Entry 5WYL (X-ray diffraction, 2.64 A resolution); this record covers chains A and B.

# Chain A
Molecule: Putative uncharacterized protein
Organism: Chaetomium thermophilum var. thermophilum DSM 1495
Notes: fragment: N-terminal domain
UniProt: G0S5L1 (G0S5L1_CHATD); residue numbers follow UniProt; this construct covers 1-471
Amino-acid sequence (471 residues; each row starts with the number of its first residue):
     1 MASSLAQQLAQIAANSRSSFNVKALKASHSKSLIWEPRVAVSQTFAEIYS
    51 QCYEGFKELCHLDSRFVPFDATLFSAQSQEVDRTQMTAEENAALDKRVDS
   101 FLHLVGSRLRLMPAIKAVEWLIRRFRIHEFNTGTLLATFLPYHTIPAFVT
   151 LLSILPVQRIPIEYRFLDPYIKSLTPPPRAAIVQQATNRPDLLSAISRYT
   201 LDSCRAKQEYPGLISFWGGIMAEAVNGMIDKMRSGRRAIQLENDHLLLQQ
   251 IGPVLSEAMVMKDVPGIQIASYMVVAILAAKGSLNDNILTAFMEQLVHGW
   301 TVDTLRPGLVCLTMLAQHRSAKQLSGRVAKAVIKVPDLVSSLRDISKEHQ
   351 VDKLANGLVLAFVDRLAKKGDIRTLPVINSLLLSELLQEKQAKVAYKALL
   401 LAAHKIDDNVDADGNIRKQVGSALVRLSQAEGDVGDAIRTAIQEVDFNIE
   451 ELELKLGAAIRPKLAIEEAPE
Disordered / not traced: 1-26, 234-247, 408-414, 459-471

# Chain B
Molecule: Putative uncharacterized protein
Organism: Chaetomium thermophilum var. thermophilum DSM 1495
Notes: fragment: C-terminal domain
UniProt: G0SCS8 (G0SCS8_CHATD); residues 907-960 here = UniProt positions 907-960
Amino-acid sequence (54 residues; each row starts with the number of its first residue):
   907 DLDMEDNEDTHAVVVAPQRLAEIFNAAPAFAMPPIEDVFYQVASLFSTKP
   957 VINA
Disordered / not traced: 907-916, 956-960

# Chain A / chain B interface
Pairs across the interface (50; chain A residue first):
  Arg110(A) with Phe936(B)
  Pro141(A) with Ala935(B)
  Tyr142(A) with Phe936(B), hydrophobic
  Thr144(A) with Pro934(B)
  Ile145(A) with Phe936(B), hydrophobic
  Arg179(A) with Phe930(B), hydrogen bond (side chain-backbone); Asn931(B)
  Gly212(A) with Ala935(B)
  Phe216(A) with Ala935(B), hydrophobic
  Gly219(A) with Phe930(B)
  Ala222(A) with Leu926(B); Phe930(B), hydrophobic
  Glu223(A) with Ala927(B); Phe930(B)
  Asn226(A) with Leu926(B); Phe952(B)
  Asp230(A) with Pro923(B)
  Gly266(A) with Ile941(B)
  Ile269(A) with Phe945(B), hydrophobic
  Ala270(A) with Ile941(B), hydrophobic
  Tyr272(A) with Phe945(B), hydrophobic
  Met273(A) with Phe930(B), hydrophobic; Val944(B), hydrophobic; Phe945(B); Val948(B), hydrophobic
  Ile277(A) with Val948(B), hydrophobic; Phe952(B), hydrophobic
  Ala280(A) with Ala918(B); Val919(B), hydrogen bond (backbone-backbone); Phe952(B)
  Lys281(A) with Val919(B), hydrogen bond (side chain-backbone); Val921(B); Phe952(B)
  Gly282(A) with Ala918(B)
  Arg306(A) with Tyr946(B), hydrogen bond
  Pro307(A) with Glu942(B); Phe945(B); Tyr946(B)
  Val310(A) with Phe945(B), hydrophobic
  Met314(A) with Ala949(B); Phe952(B)
  His318(A) with Ala918(B); Thr954(B)
  Glu348(A) with Ser950(B), hydrogen bond; Ser953(B), hydrogen bond (backbone-side chain); Lys955(B)
  His349(A) with Ala949(B), hydrogen bond (side chain-backbone); Ser950(B); Ser953(B)
  Gln350(A) with Thr954(B), hydrogen bond
Interface residues without a listed pair, chain A (37 interface residues in all): Ile214, Ser215, Gly218, Lys231, Asp303, Cys311, Gln317
Interface residues without a listed pair, chain B (25 interface residues in all): His917, Val920

# Overview
The interface between chain A and chain B involves 37 residues on one side and 25 on the other; the contacts
include 8 hydrogen bonds. Polar contacts include Arg179(A)-Phe930(B), Lys281(A)-Val919(B) and
Arg306(A)-Tyr946(B).
Here chain A is Putative uncharacterized protein and chain B is Putative uncharacterized protein, both from
Chaetomium thermophilum var. thermophilum DSM 1495. Entry 5WYL (Crystal structure of Chaetomium thermophilum
Utp10 N-terminal domain in complex with Utp17 C-terminal helices) was determined by X-ray diffraction together
with 5WXL and 5WXM from the same study.
